7UIK - chains o and b of the 10 polymer chains in the assembly; structure by electron microscopy, 7.70 A resolution (low resolution: residue-level contacts below are approximate; hydrogen-bond / salt-bridge calls are withheld).

== Chain o ==
Protein: Mediator of RNA polymerase II transcription subunit 15
From: Saccharomyces cerevisiae S288C
UniProtKB: P19659 (MED15_YEAST); residue numbers follow UniProt; this construct covers 1-1081
Amino-acid sequence (1081 residues; numbered 1 to 1081; the number before each row is that of its first residue):
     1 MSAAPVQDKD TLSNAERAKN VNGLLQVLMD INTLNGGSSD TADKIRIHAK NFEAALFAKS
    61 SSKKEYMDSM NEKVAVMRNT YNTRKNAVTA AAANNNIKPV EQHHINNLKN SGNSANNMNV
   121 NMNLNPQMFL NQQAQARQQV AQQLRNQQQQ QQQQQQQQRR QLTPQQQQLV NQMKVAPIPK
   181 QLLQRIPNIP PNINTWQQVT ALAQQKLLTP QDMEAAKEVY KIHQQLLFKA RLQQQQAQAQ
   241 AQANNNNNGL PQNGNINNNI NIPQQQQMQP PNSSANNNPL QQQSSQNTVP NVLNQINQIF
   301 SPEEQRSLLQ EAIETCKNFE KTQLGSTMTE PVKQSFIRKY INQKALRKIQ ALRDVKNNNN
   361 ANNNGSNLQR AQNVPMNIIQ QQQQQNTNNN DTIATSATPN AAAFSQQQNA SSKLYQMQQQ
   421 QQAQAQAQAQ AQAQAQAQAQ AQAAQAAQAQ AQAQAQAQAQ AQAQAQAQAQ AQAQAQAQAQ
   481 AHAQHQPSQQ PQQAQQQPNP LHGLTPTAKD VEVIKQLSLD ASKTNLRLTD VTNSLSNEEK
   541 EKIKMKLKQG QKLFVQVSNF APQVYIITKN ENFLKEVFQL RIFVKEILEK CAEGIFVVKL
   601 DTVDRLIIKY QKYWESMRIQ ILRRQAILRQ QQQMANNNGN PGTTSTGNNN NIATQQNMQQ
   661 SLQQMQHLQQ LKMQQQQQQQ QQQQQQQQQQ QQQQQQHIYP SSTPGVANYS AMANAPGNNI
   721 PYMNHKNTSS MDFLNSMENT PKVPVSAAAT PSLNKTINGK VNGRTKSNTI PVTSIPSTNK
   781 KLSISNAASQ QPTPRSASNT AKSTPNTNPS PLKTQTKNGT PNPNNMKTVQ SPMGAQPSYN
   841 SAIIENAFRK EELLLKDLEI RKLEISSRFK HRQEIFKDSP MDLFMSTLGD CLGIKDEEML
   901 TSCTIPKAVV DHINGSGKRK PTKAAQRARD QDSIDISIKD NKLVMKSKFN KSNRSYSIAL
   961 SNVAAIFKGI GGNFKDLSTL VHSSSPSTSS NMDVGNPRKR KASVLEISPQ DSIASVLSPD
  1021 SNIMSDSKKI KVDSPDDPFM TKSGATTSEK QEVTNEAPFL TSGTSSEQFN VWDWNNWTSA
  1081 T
Unresolved in the structure: 1-847, 959-1081
Swiss-Prot annotation at these positions:
  - region: Leu25 to Ala49 (Interaction with GCN4)
  - modified residue: Ser2 (N-acetylserine), Ser335 (Phosphoserine), Ser736 (Phosphoserine), Ser752 (Phosphoserine), Ser783 (Phosphoserine), Ser785 (Phosphoserine), Ser789 (Phosphoserine), Thr793 (Phosphothreonine), Ser831 (Phosphoserine), Ser1003 (Phosphoserine), Ser1008 (Phosphoserine), Ser1018 (Phosphoserine), Ser1034 (Phosphoserine)
  - mutagenesis: Met29 to Asp43 (Decreases the interaction between the mediator complex and GCN4. Decreases transcription of GCN4-dependent targets. Sensitive to amino acid starvation), Met29 to Ser39 (Decreases the interaction between the mediator complex and GCN4. Decreases transcription of GCN4-dependent targets. Sensitive to amino acid starvation), Trp196 to Val199 (Decreases transcription of GCN4-dependent targets. Decreases recruitment of the mediator complex to the upstream activating sequence (UAS) of amino-acid starvation responsive genes ...)

== Chain b ==
Protein: Mediator of RNA polymerase II transcription subunit 2
From: Saccharomyces cerevisiae S288C
UniProtKB: Q12124 (MED2_YEAST); numbering as in UniProt (aligned over 1-431)
Amino-acid sequence (431 residues; numbered 1 to 431; the number before each row is that of its first residue):
     1 MVVQNSPVSS VHTANFSERG SNTRTMTYKN KLTVCFDDIL KVGAEMMMQQ QLKNVQLDSY
    61 LVNGFSQSQQ KLLKEKVKLF HGILDDLETS LSQSSSYLET LTALGKEKEK EREEAEKKRA
   121 EQENMRKVRE QEELKKRQEL EEASQQQQLQ QNSKEKNGLG LNFSTTAPAN TTDANGSKEN
   181 YQELGSLQSS SQTQLENANA ANNGAAFSPL TTTRIQSQQA QPSDVMFNDL NSMDISMFSG
   241 LDSTGFDSTA FNATVDETKG FDDNDSGNNY NDINISSIEN NINNNINSTK NGKDNNNESN
   301 KNNNGDEKNK NNNEDNENNN NSSEKNNNNN NNNNNNNDDN GNNNNNNSGN DNNNTTNNDS
   361 NNKNNSITTG NDNENIVNND LPTTVVSNPG DNPPPADNGE EYLTLNDFND LNIDWSTTGD
   421 NGELDLSGFN I
Unresolved in the structure: 1-27, 52-63, 105-431
Swiss-Prot annotation at these positions:
  - modified residue (Phosphoserine): Ser6, Ser208
  - mutagenesis: Ser208 (S208A: Reduces expression of several genes from the endogenous 2-micron plasmid and augments expression of numerous iron-response genes)

== Chain o / chain b interface ==
Pairs across the interface (9; chain o residue first):
  Ile865(o) - Gln51(b)
  Phe869(o) - Met48(b)
  Pro880(o) - Asp37(b)
  Pro880(o) - Lys41(b)
  Phe884(o) - Leu40(b)
  Phe884(o) - Met47(b)
  Thr887(o) - Gln51(b)
  Cys891(o) - Gln50(b)
  Ile958(o) - Gln50(b)
Also at the interface, not in a pair above, chain o (8 interface residues in all): Arg872

== In short ==
The interface between chain o and chain b involves 8 residues on one side and 7 on the other. UniProt lists 15
mutagenesis sites on chain o; one mutagenesis site on chain b.
Chain o is Mediator of RNA polymerase II transcription subunit 15 and chain b is Mediator of RNA polymerase II
transcription subunit 2, both from Saccharomyces cerevisiae S288C; the structure, Mediator-PIC Early (Tail A +
Upstream DNA & Activator), was determined by electron microscopy together with 7UI9, 7UIC, 7UIF, 7UIG, 7UIL
and 7UIO from the same study.
